PDB entry 7RZQ | electron microscopy, 2.09 A resolution | chains A and B of the 6 polymer chains in the assembly

[Chain A (and B)]
Protein: SARS-CoV-2 HR1 linked to a scaffold, Spike protein S2'
Organism: Nostoc punctiforme (strain ATCC 29133 / PCC 73102)
Notes: chain B of this document is another copy of the same molecule, construct and numbering; everything in this record applies to it too
UniProt: chimeric construct of B2J981, P0DTC2: residues 742-915 from B2J981 (B2J981_NOSP7) positions 5-178 (UniProt number = residue number - 737); residues 917-988 from P0DTC2 (SPIKE_SARS2) positions 917-988 (same numbers)
Amino-acid sequence (257 residues; row label = number of the first residue in the row):
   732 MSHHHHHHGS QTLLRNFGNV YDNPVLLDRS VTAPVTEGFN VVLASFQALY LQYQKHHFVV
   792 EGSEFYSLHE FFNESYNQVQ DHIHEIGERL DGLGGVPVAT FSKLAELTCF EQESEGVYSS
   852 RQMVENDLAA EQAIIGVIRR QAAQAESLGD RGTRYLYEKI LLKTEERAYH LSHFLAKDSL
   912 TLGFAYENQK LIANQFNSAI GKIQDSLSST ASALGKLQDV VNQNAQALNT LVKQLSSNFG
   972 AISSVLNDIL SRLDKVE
Not modelled in the structure: 732-917
Construct notes: initiating methionine (732); expression tag (733-741); linker (916)

[Chain A / chain B interface]
Pairs across the interface - 33 pairs, chain A then chain B:
  Gln920(A) with Asn919(B), hydrogen bond; Gln920(B)
  Ile923(A) with Ile923(B), hydrophobic
  Phe927(A) with Gln926(B); Phe927(B), hydrophobic; Ala930(B), hydrophobic
  Ile931(A) with Ala930(B), hydrophobic
  Ile934(A) with Ile934(B), hydrophobic
  Leu938(A) with Ser937(B)
  Thr941(A) with Thr941(B)
  Leu945(A) with Ala944(B), hydrophobic; Leu948(B), hydrophobic
  Leu948(A) with Leu948(B), hydrophobic
  Val952(A) with Val951(B), hydrophobic; Val952(B), hydrophobic
  Ala956(A) with Asn955(B)
  Leu959(A) with Leu959(B), hydrophobic; Leu962(B), hydrophobic
  Leu966(A) with Leu966(B), hydrophobic
  Phe970(A) with Leu966(B), hydrophobic; Asn969(B); Phe970(B), hydrophobic; Ile973(B), hydrophobic
  Leu977(A) with Val976(B), hydrophobic; Ile980(B), hydrophobic
  Ile980(A) with Ile980(B), hydrophobic
  Leu981(A) with Ile980(B), hydrophobic; Arg983(B)
  Leu984(A) with Arg983(B), hydrogen bond (backbone-side chain); Leu984(B), hydrophobic
  Asp985(A) with Arg983(B)
  Glu988(A) with Arg983(B), salt bridge; Val987(B)
Other interface residues (no listed pair), chain A (25 interface residues in all): Gln949, Leu962, Val963, Ile973, Val987
Other interface residues (no listed pair), chain B (28 interface residues in all): Leu945, Ala958, Leu977

[Summary]
25 residues of chain A and 28 residues of chain B are in contact; the contacts include 2 hydrogen bonds and 1
salt bridge. Polar contacts include Glu988(A)-Arg983(B), Gln920(A)-Asn919(B) and Leu984(A)-Arg983(B).
Both chains are SARS-CoV-2 HR1 linked to a scaffold, Spike protein S2' (Nostoc punctiforme (strain ATCC 29133
/ PCC 73102)). Entry 7RZQ (Cryo-EM structure of the SARS-CoV-2 HR1HR2 fusion core complex) was determined by
electron microscopy together with 7RZR, 7RZS, 7RZT, 7RZU and 7RZV from the same study.
